Entry 6U5F (electron microscopy, 3.80 A resolution); this record covers chains A and M of the 54 polymer chains in the assembly.

[Chain A]
Protein: Collar PA0615
Source organism: Pseudomonas aeruginosa (strain ATCC 15692 / DSM 22644 / CIP 104116 / JCM 14847 / LMG 12228 / 1C / PRS 101 / PAO1)
UniProtKB: G3XD82 (G3XD82_PSEAE); residue numbers follow UniProt; this construct covers 1-171
Chain sequence (171 residues; each row starts with the number of its first residue):
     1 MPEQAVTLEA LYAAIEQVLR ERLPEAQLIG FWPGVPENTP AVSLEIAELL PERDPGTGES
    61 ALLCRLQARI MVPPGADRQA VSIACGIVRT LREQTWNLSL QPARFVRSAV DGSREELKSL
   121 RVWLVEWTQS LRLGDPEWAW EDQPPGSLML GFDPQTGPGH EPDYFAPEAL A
Unresolved in the structure: 1-3, 171

[Chain M]
Protein: Tube PA0623
Source organism: Pseudomonas aeruginosa (strain ATCC 15692 / DSM 22644 / CIP 104116 / JCM 14847 / LMG 12228 / 1C / PRS 101 / PAO1)
UniProtKB: Q9I5S9 (Q9I5S9_PSEAE); residues 2-168 here correspond to UniProt positions 1-167 (UniProt number = residue number - 1)
Chain sequence (167 residues; row label = number of the first residue in the row):
     2 MIPQTLTNTN LFIDGVSFAG DVPSLTLPKL AVKTEQYRAG GMDAPVSIDM GLEAMEAKFS
    62 TNGARREALN FFGLADQSAF NGVFRGSFKG QKGASVPVVA TLRGLLKEVD PGDWKAGEKA
   122 EFKYAVAVSY YKLEVDGREV YEIDPVNGVR AINGVDQLAG MRNDLGL
Unresolved in the structure: 2

[Interface between chain A and chain M]
Residue-residue contacts (20):
  R53(A) - P24(M)
  G56(A) - N9(M)
  G56(A) - T10(M)  hydrogen bond (backbone-backbone)
  G56(A) - G21(M)
  T57(A) - A20(M)
  T57(A) - G21(M)
  Q101(A) - K120(M)
  R104(A) - G118(M)  hydrogen bond (side chain-backbone)
  R104(A) - E119(M)
  R132(A) - G21(M)
  W138(A) - N11(M)
  W138(A) - R86(M)
  A139(A) - N9(M)
  W140(A) - N9(M)
  W140(A) - N11(M)
  W140(A) - R86(M)
  W140(A) - G87(M)  hydrogen bond (side chain-backbone)
  W140(A) - P98(M)
  W140(A) - V99(M)
  E141(A) - R86(M)  salt bridge
Interface residues without a listed pair, chain A (13 interface residues in all): E52, P55, E137
Interface residues without a listed pair, chain M (17 interface residues in all): F13, D22, S88, V100

[Overview]
13 residues of chain A face 17 of chain M across their interface; the contacts include 3 hydrogen bonds and 1
salt bridge. Among the polar pairs are E141(A)-R86(M), R104(A)-G118(M) and W140(A)-G87(M).
Chain A is Collar PA0615 and chain M is Tube PA0623, both from Pseudomonas aeruginosa (strain ATCC 15692 / DSM
22644 / CIP 104116 / JCM 14847 / LMG 12228 / 1C / PRS 101 / PAO1); the structure, CryoEM Structure of Pyocin
R2 - precontracted - collar, was determined by electron microscopy (same publication as 6PYT, 6U5B, 6U5J and
6U5K).
